Entry 7V2O (electron microscopy, 3.50 A resolution); this record covers chains A and D of the 22 polymer chains in the assembly.

[Chain A]
Molecule: 16s ribosomal RNA
Organism: Thermus thermophilus HB8
Sequence (1522 nucleotides; numbered 1 to 1522; the number before each row is that of its first residue):
     1 UUUGUUGGAG AGUUUGAUCC UGGCUCAGGG UGAACGCUGG CGGCGUGCCU AAGACAUGCA
    61 AGUCGUGCGG GCCGCGGGGU UUUACUCCGU GGUCAGCGGC GGACGGGUGA GUAACGCGUG
   121 GGUGACCUAC CCGGAAGAGG GGGACAACCC GGGGAAACUC GGGCUAAUCC CCCAUGUGGA
   181 CCCGCCCCUU GGGGUGUGUC CAAAGGGCUU UGCCCGCUUC CGGAUGGGCC CGCGUCCCAU
   241 CAGCUAGUUG GUGGGGUAAU GGCCCACCAA GGCGACGACG GGUAGCCGGU CUGAGAGGAU
   301 GGCCGGCCAC AGGGGCACUG AGACACGGGC CCCACUCCUA CGGGAGGCAG CAGUUAGGAA
   361 UCUUCCGCAA UGGGCGCAAG CCUGACGGAG CGACGCCGCU UGGAGGAAGA AGCCCUUCGG
   421 GGUGUAAACU CCUGAACCCG GGACGAAACC CCCGACGAGG GGACUGACGG UACCGGGGUA
   481 AUAGCGCCGG CCAACUCCGU GCCAGCAGCC GCGGUAAUAC GGAGGGCGCG AGCGUUACCC
   541 GGAUUCACUG GGCGUAAAGG GCGUGUAGGC GGCCUGGGGC GUCCCAUGUG AAAGACCACG
   601 GCUCAACCGU GGGGGAGCGU GGGAUACGCU CAGGCUAGAC GGUGGGAGAG GGUGGUGGAA
   661 UUCCCGGAGU AGCGGUGAAA UGCGCAGAUA CCGGGAGGAA CGCCGAUGGC GAAGGCAGCC
   721 ACCUGGUCCA CCCGUGACGC UGAGGCGCGA AAGCGUGGGG AGCAAACCGG AUUAGAUACC
   781 CGGGUAGUCC ACGCCCUAAA CGAUGCGCGC UAGGUCUCUG GGUCUCCUGG GGGCCGAAGC
   841 UAACGCGUUA AGCGCGCCGC CUGGGGAGUA CGGCCGCAAG GCUGAAACUC AAAGGAAUUG
   901 ACGGGGGCCC GCACAAGCGG UGGAGCAUGU GGUUUAAUUC GAAGCAACGC GAAGAACCUU
   961 ACCAGGCCUU GACAUGCUAG GGAACCCGGG UGAAAGCCUG GGGUGCCCCG CGAGGGGAGC
  1021 CCUAGCACAG GUGCUGCAUG GCCGUCGUCA GCUCGUGCCG UGAGGUGUUG GGUUAAGUCC
  1081 CGCAACGAGC GCAACCCCCG CCGUUAGUUG CCAGCGGUUC GGCCGGGCAC UCUAACGGGA
  1141 CUGCCCGCGA AAGCGGGAGG AAGGAGGGGA CGACGUCUGG UCAGCAUGGC CCUUACGGCC
  1201 UGGGCGACAC ACGUGCUACA AUGCCCACUA CAAAGCGAUG CCACCCGGCA ACGGGGAGCU
  1261 AAUCGCAAAA AGGUGGGCCC AGUUCGGAUU GGGGUCUGCA ACCCGACCCC AUGAAGCCGG
  1321 AAUCGCUAGU AAUCGCGGAU CAGCCAUGCC GCGGUGAAUA CGUUCCCGGG CCUUGUACAC
  1381 ACCGCCCGUC ACGCCAUGGG AGCGGGCUCU ACCCGAAGUC GCCGGGAGCC UACGGGCAGG
  1441 CGCCGAGGGU AGGGCCCGUG ACUGGGGCGA AGUCGUAACA AGGUAGCUGU ACCGGAAGGU
  1501 GCGGCUGGAU CACCUCCUUU CU
Not modelled in the structure: 1-4, 775-778, 1381-1386, 1477-1484, 1510-1522
What the authors report for this chain:
  - mutagenesis - A901G: decreased catalytic activity

[Chain D]
Protein: 30S ribosomal protein S4
Organism: Thermus thermophilus HB8
Reference sequence: P80373 (RS4_THET8); residues 1-209 here = UniProt positions 1-209
Amino-acid sequence (209 residues; each row starts with the number of its first residue):
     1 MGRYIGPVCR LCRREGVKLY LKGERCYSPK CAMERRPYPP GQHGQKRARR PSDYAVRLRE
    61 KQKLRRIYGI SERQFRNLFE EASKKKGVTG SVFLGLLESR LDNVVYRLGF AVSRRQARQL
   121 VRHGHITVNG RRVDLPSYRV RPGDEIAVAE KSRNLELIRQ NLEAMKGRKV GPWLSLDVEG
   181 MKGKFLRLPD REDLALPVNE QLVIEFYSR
Not modelled in the structure: 1
Ion coordination: Zn2+: Cys9, Cys12, Cys26, Cys31

[Chain A / chain D interface]
Residue-residue contacts (109):
  A9(A) - Glu205(D)  hydrogen bond to the base
  A9(A) - Ser208(D)  hydrogen bond to the base
  A9(A) - Arg209(D)  base contact
  A27(A) - Arg209(D)  hydrogen bond to the sugar
  C397(A) - Arg73(D)  salt bridge to the phosphate
  C397(A) - Asn77(D)  hydrogen bond to the phosphate
  G398(A) - Gln74(D)  hydrogen bond to the phosphate
  G398(A) - Ser137(D)  hydrogen bond to the phosphate
  C399(A) - Gln74(D)  phosphate contact
  C399(A) - Arg122(D)  hydrogen bond to the sugar
  C399(A) - Pro136(D)  phosphate contact
  C399(A) - Ser137(D)  hydrogen bond to the phosphate
  U400(A) - Gly2(D)  hydrogen bond to the base
  U400(A) - Arg118(D)  salt bridge to the phosphate
  U400(A) - Arg122(D)  phosphate contact
  U401(A) - Gly2(D)  hydrogen bond to the base
  U401(A) - Arg3(D)  salt bridge to the phosphate
  G402(A) - Arg3(D)  sugar contact
  G402(A) - Ile5(D)  sugar contact
  G402(A) - Gln119(D)  hydrogen bond to the sugar
  G403(A) - Ser113(D)  phosphate contact
  G403(A) - Arg115(D)  salt bridge to the phosphate
  G403(A) - Gln116(D)  hydrogen bond to the sugar
  G403(A) - Gln119(D)  sugar contact
  A404(A) - Lys22(D)  phosphate contact
  A404(A) - Val112(D)  sugar contact
  A404(A) - Ser113(D)  hydrogen bond to the phosphate
  A404(A) - Gln116(D)  sugar contact
  G405(A) - Lys22(D)  phosphate contact
  G405(A) - Glu24(D)  hydrogen bond to the phosphate
  G405(A) - Arg25(D)  hydrogen bond to the phosphate
  G406(A) - Arg25(D)  salt bridge to the phosphate
  G406(A) - Lys30(D)  salt bridge to the phosphate
  A407(A) - Arg25(D)  salt bridge to the phosphate
  A407(A) - Lys30(D)  salt bridge to the phosphate
  A408(A) - Arg35(D)  salt bridge to the phosphate
  G409(A) - Arg35(D)  base contact
  G409(A) - Arg36(D)  base contact
  G421(A) - Tyr38(D)  phosphate contact
  G421(A) - Gln45(D)  hydrogen bond to the sugar
  G422(A) - Arg13(D)  phosphate contact
  G422(A) - Arg36(D)  salt bridge to the phosphate
  G422(A) - Tyr38(D)  hydrogen bond to the phosphate
  G422(A) - Gly41(D)  sugar contact
  U423(A) - Arg13(D)  salt bridge to the phosphate
  U423(A) - Arg36(D)  salt bridge to the phosphate
  U423(A) - Pro40(D)  phosphate contact
  G424(A) - Pro7(D)  phosphate contact
  G424(A) - Arg36(D)  sugar contact
  U425(A) - Arg10(D)  phosphate contact
  U425(A) - Arg13(D)  salt bridge to the phosphate
  U425(A) - Lys22(D)  hydrogen bond to the phosphate
  U425(A) - Arg25(D)  hydrogen bond to the base
  U425(A) - Ala32(D)  phosphate contact
  A426(A) - Pro7(D)  phosphate contact
  A426(A) - Val8(D)  hydrogen bond to the phosphate
  A426(A) - Cys9(D)  hydrogen bond to the phosphate
  A426(A) - Lys22(D)  salt bridge to the phosphate
  C432(A) - Glu156(D)  sugar contact
  C432(A) - Leu157(D)  sugar contact
  U433(A) - Gln119(D)  base contact
  U433(A) - His123(D)  hydrogen bond to the sugar
  U433(A) - His125(D)  hydrogen bond to the sugar
  G434(A) - His123(D)  sugar contact
  G434(A) - His125(D)  phosphate contact
  C474(A) - Arg132(D)  salt bridge to the phosphate
  G475(A) - Arg132(D)  salt bridge to the phosphate
  G476(A) - Lys151(D)  salt bridge to the phosphate
  A480(A) - His123(D)  base contact
  A483(A) - Gly2(D)  base contact
  C492(A) - Tyr54(D)  sugar contact
  C492(A) - Arg209(D)  salt bridge to the phosphate
  A493(A) - Ser52(D)  phosphate contact
  A493(A) - Tyr54(D)  sugar contact
  A493(A) - Ala55(D)  sugar contact
  A493(A) - Leu58(D)  sugar contact
  C495(A) - His43(D)  hydrogen bond to the base
  C495(A) - Arg49(D)  salt bridge to the phosphate
  U496(A) - Gln42(D)  sugar contact
  U496(A) - His43(D)  salt bridge to the phosphate
  U496(A) - Lys46(D)  salt bridge to the phosphate
  G524(A) - Gln42(D)  base contact
  G525(A) - Gly41(D)  sugar contact
  G525(A) - Gln42(D)  hydrogen bond to the sugar
  G526(A) - Arg10(D)  salt bridge to the phosphate
  G526(A) - Arg14(D)  hydrogen bond to the phosphate
  G526(A) - Gly41(D)  sugar contact
  C527(A) - Arg10(D)  salt bridge to the phosphate
  C527(A) - Arg14(D)  salt bridge to the phosphate
  G528(A) - Arg59(D)  salt bridge to the phosphate
  G528(A) - Gln62(D)  phosphate contact
  G528(A) - Arg66(D)  salt bridge to the phosphate
  C529(A) - Lys61(D)  salt bridge to the phosphate
  C529(A) - Gln62(D)  phosphate contact
  C529(A) - Arg65(D)  salt bridge to the phosphate
  C529(A) - Glu72(D)  phosphate contact
  G530(A) - Tyr4(D)  base contact
  G530(A) - Ser71(D)  hydrogen bond to the phosphate
  G530(A) - Glu72(D)  hydrogen bond to the phosphate
  G530(A) - Arg73(D)  hydrogen bond to the phosphate
  A531(A) - Gly2(D)  hydrogen bond to the phosphate
  C596(A) - Lys84(D)  salt bridge to the phosphate
  G600(A) - Arg141(D)  salt bridge to the phosphate
  U603(A) - Arg132(D)  base contact
  U603(A) - Val133(D)  base contact
  U603(A) - Asp134(D)  hydrogen bond to the base
  U603(A) - Leu135(D)  base contact
  C604(A) - Leu135(D)  base contact
  C604(A) - Tyr138(D)  sugar contact
Also at the interface, not in a pair above, chain A (50 interface residues in all): C396, C431, A435, A494, C597
Also at the interface, not in a pair above, chain D (68 interface residues in all): Gly6, Leu21, Gly23, Leu155, Phe206

[Summary]
50 residues of chain A and 68 residues of chain D are in contact; the contacts include 31 hydrogen bonds and
30 salt bridges. Among the polar pairs are A9(A)-Glu205(D), A9(A)-Ser208(D) and U400(A)-Gly2(D). Cys9(D),
Cys12(D), Cys26(D) and Cys31(D) coordinate Zn2+. From the paper: A901G of chain A reduces catalytic activity.
Here chain A is 16s ribosomal RNA and chain D is 30S ribosomal protein S4, both from Thermus thermophilus HB8.
Entry 7V2O (T.thermophilus 30S ribosome with KsgA, class K4) was determined by electron microscopy together
with 7V2L, 7V2M, 7V2N, 7V2P and 7V2Q from the same study.
